PDB entry 1SR4 | X-ray diffraction, 2.00 A resolution | chains B and C of the 3 polymer chains in the assembly

# Chain B
Protein: cytolethal distending toxin protein B
Source organism: Haemophilus ducreyi
Reference sequence: O06523 (O06523_HAEDU); numbering as in UniProt (aligned over 23-283)
Chain sequence (261 residues; each row starts with the number of its first residue):
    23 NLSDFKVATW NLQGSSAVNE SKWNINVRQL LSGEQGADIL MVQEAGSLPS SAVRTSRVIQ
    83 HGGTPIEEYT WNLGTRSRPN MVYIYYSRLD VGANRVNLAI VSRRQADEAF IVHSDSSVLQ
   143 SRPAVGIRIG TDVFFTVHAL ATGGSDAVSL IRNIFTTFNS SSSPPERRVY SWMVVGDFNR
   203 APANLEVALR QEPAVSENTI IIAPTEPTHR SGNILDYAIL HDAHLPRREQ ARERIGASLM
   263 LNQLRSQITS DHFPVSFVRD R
Disordered / not traced: 183-185

# Chain C
Protein: cytolethal distending toxin protein C
Source organism: Haemophilus ducreyi
Reference sequence: O06524 (O06524_HAEDU); residue numbers follow UniProt; this construct covers 21-186
Chain sequence (166 residues; numbered 21 to 186; the number before each row is that of its first residue):
    21 ESNPDPTTYP DVELSPPPRI SLRSLLTAQP VKNDHYDSHN YLSTHWELID YKGKEYEKLR
    81 DGGTLVQFKV VGAAKCFAFL GKGTTDCKDT DHTVFNLIPT NTGAFLIKDA LLGFCITSHD
   141 FDDLKLEPCG GSVSGRTFSL AYQWGILPPF GPSKILIPPV RRNQGS
Disordered / not traced: 21-24, 179-186
Disulfides: Cys-96/Cys-107, Cys-135/Cys-149

# Interface between chain B and chain C
Contacting residue pairs (66; chain B residue first):
  Gln-35(B) / Ser-35(C)  hydrogen bond
  Ser-37(B) / Leu-34(C)
  Ser-38(B) / Lys-72(C)  hydrogen bond (backbone-side chain)
  Ala-39(B) / Ile-69(C)
  Ala-39(B) / Asp-70(C)  hydrogen bond (backbone-backbone)
  Val-40(B) / Pro-37(C)  hydrophobic
  Val-40(B) / Pro-38(C)
  Val-40(B) / Leu-68(C)
  Val-40(B) / Asp-70(C)
  Asn-41(B) / Asp-70(C)  hydrogen bond (backbone-side chain)
  Glu-42(B) / Asp-70(C)  hydrogen bond (backbone-side chain)
  Glu-42(B) / Thr-84(C)
  Ser-43(B) / Leu-68(C)
  Ser-43(B) / Asp-70(C)  hydrogen bond
  Ser-43(B) / Thr-84(C)
  Asn-46(B) / Thr-84(C)  hydrogen bond
  Asn-46(B) / Phe-125(C)
  Ile-47(B) / Leu-68(C)  hydrophobic
  Ile-47(B) / Phe-125(C)  hydrophobic
  Arg-50(B) / Pro-119(C)
  Gln-51(B) / Gly-123(C)  hydrogen bond (side chain-backbone)
  Glu-66(B) / Val-32(C)
  Thr-97(B) / Gly-155(C)
  Leu-111(B) / Tyr-29(C)
  Asp-112(B) / Thr-27(C)  hydrogen bond
  Asp-112(B) / Thr-28(C)  hydrogen bond (side chain-backbone)
  Asp-112(B) / Tyr-29(C)
  Val-113(B) / Thr-28(C)  hydrogen bond (backbone-side chain)
  Gly-114(B) / Pro-26(C)
  Gly-114(B) / Thr-28(C)  hydrogen bond (backbone-side chain)
  Ala-115(B) / Pro-26(C)
  Ala-115(B) / Thr-27(C)
  Arg-117(B) / Thr-27(C)
  Arg-117(B) / Val-32(C)  hydrogen bond (side chain-backbone)
  Arg-117(B) / Glu-33(C)  hydrogen bond (side chain-backbone)
  Arg-117(B) / Leu-34(C)
  Val-118(B) / Thr-27(C)
  Val-118(B) / Tyr-29(C)  hydrophobic
  Val-118(B) / Val-32(C)  hydrophobic
  Gln-142(B) / Tyr-29(C)
  Arg-144(B) / Tyr-29(C)
  Arg-144(B) / Asp-31(C)  salt bridge
  Arg-144(B) / Val-32(C)
  His-160(B) / Val-32(C)
  Leu-162(B) / Asp-31(C)
  Ala-163(B) / Asp-31(C)  hydrogen bond (backbone-side chain)
  Thr-227(B) / Pro-178(C)
  Pro-229(B) / Leu-176(C)
  Pro-229(B) / Pro-178(C)
  His-231(B) / Leu-176(C)
  Arg-232(B) / Leu-176(C)
  Gly-234(B) / Ile-177(C)
  Gly-234(B) / Pro-178(C)
  Arg-267(B) / Thr-122(C)
  Arg-267(B) / Gly-123(C)
  Arg-267(B) / Leu-167(C)
  Ser-268(B) / Gly-123(C)
  Ser-268(B) / Phe-125(C)
  Ser-268(B) / Ile-166(C)
  Gln-269(B) / Arg-39(C)  hydrogen bond (side chain-backbone)
  Gln-269(B) / Ile-166(C)  hydrogen bond (backbone-backbone)
  Gln-269(B) / Leu-167(C)
  Gln-269(B) / Pro-168(C)
  Gln-269(B) / Pro-169(C)
  Thr-271(B) / Pro-38(C)
  Phe-275(B) / Leu-176(C)  hydrophobic
Also at the interface, not in a pair above, chain B (40 interface residues in all): Ser-72, Ser-143, Ala-161, Ile-236
Also at the interface, not in a pair above, chain C (35 interface residues in all): Asp-25, Ile-40, Arg-80, Val-86, Leu-117, Ser-154

# Overview
40 residues of chain B face 35 of chain C across their interface; the contacts include 17 hydrogen bonds and 1
salt bridge. Polar pairs include Arg-144(B)/Asp-31(C), Gln-35(B)/Ser-35(C) and Ser-38(B)/Lys-72(C).
Here chain B is cytolethal distending toxin protein B and chain C is cytolethal distending toxin protein C,
both from Haemophilus ducreyi. Entry 1SR4 (Crystal Structure of the Haemophilus ducreyi cytolethal distending
toxin) was determined by X-ray diffraction.
